PDB entry 8RW5 | electron microscopy, 2.94 A resolution | chain B

== Chain B ==
Protein: CHAT domain-containing protein
Source organism: Myxococcus xanthus
UniProtKB: A0A8E4SKQ1 (A0A8E4SKQ1_MYXXA); residues 1-991 here = UniProt positions 1-991
Chain sequence (991 residues; row label = number of the first residue in the row):
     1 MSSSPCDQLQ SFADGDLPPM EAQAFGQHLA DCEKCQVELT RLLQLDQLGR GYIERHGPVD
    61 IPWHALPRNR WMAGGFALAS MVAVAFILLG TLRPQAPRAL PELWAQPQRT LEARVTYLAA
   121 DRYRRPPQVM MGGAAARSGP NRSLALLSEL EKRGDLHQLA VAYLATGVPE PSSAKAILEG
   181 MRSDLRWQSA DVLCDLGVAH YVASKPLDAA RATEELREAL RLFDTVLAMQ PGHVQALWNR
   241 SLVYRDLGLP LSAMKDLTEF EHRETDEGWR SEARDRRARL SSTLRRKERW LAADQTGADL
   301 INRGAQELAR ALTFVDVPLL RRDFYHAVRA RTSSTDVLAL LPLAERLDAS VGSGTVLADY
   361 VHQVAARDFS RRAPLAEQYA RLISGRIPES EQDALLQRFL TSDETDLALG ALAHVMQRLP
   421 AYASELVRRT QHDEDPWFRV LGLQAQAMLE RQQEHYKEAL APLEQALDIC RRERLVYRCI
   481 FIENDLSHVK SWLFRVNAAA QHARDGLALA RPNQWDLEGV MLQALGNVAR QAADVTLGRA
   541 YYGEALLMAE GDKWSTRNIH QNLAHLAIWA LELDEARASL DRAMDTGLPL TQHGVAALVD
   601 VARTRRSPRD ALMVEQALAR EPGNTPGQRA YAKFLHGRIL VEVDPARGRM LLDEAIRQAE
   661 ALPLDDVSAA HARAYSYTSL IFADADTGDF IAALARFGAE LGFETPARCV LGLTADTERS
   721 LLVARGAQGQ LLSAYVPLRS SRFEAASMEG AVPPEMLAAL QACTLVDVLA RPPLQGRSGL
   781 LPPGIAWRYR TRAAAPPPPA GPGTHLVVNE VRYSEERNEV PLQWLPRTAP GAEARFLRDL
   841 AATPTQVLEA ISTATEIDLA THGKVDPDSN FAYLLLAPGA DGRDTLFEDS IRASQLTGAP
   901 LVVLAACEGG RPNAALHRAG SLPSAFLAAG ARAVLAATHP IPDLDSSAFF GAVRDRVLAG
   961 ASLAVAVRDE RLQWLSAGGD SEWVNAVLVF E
Unresolved in the structure: 1-96, 129-140, 909-919
Disulfides: Cys470-Cys479, Cys709-Cys763

== Summary ==
Chain B is CHAT domain-containing protein (Myxococcus xanthus); the structure, Symmetry expansion of dimeric
transmembrane anti-sigma factor DdvA, was determined by electron microscopy.
